Entry 3IVU (X-ray diffraction, 2.72 A resolution); this record covers chains A and B.

== Chain A (and B) ==
Molecule: Homocitrate synthase, mitochondrial
Source organism: Schizosaccharomyces pombe
Notes: EC 2.3.3.14; chain B of this document is another copy of the same molecule, construct and numbering; everything in this record applies to it too
UniProtKB: Q9Y823 (HOSM_SCHPO); residues 1-418 here = UniProt positions 1-418
Chain sequence (423 residues; numbered -4 to 418; the number before each row is that of its first residue; numbers below 1 keep their minus sign (Gly-4 is residue -4)):
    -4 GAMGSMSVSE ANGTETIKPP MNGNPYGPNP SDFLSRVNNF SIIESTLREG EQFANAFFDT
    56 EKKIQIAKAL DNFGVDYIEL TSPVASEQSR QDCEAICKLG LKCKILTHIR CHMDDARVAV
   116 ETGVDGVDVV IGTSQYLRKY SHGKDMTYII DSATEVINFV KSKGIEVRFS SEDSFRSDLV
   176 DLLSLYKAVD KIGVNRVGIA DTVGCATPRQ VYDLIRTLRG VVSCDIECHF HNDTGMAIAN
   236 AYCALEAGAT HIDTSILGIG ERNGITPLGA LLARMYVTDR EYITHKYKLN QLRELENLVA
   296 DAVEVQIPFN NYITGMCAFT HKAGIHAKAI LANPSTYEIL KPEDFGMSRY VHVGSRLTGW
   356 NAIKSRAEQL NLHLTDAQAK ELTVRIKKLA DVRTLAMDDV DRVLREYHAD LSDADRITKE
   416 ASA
Not modelled in the structure: -4 to 3, 16-19, 138-139, 321-329, 405-418 (chain B: -4 to 4, 16-19, 138-139, 323-329, 405-418)
Differences from the reference sequence: expression tag (-4 to 0)
Swiss-Prot annotation at these positions:
  - active site: His321 (Proton acceptor)
  - binding site (2-oxoglutarate): Arg43, Glu44, His103, Arg163, Ser165, Thr197, His224, His226
  - binding site (L-lysine): Glu44, Asp123, Thr197
  - binding site (Zn(2+)): Glu44, His224, His226
  - mutagenesis: Arg43 (R43A/K/Q: Abolishes the catalytic activity), Gln47 (Q47A: Abolishes the catalytic activity), Glu74 (E74A: Abolishes the catalytic activity; E74Q: Results in a moderate decrease in the turnover number and a slight increase in the Km value for each substrate), His103 (H103A: Substantially impairs catalytic efficiency), Asp123 (D123N: Does not affect the catalytic activity but impairs L-lysine inhibition), Arg163 (R163A/Q: Abolishes the catalytic activity; R163K: Severely diminishes affinity for 2-oxoglutarate and substantially impairs catalytic efficiency), Ser165 (S165A: Results in a moderate decrease in catalytic efficiency), Glu167 (E167A/Q: Abolishes the catalytic activity), Thr197 (T197A: Exhibits a 25-fold decrease in catalytic efficiency; T197S: Results in a modest decrease in catalytic efficiency; T197V: Abolishes the catalytic activity), Glu222 (E222Q: Does not affect the catalytic activity but impairs L-lysine inhibition), Arg288 (R288K: Does not affect the catalytic activity but impairs L-lysine inhibition), Tyr332 (Y332A: Abolishes the catalytic activity; Y332F: Results in a decrease in catalytic efficiency), 1 further mutagenesis entry in UniProt
Ion coordination: Co2+: Glu44, His224, His226 (together with 2-oxoglutaric acid); Na+ near Arg214 (its only coordinating residue here)
Residues lining bound ligands: 2-oxoglutaric acid (AKG): Arg43, Glu44, His103, Arg163, Ser165, Glu167, Ala195, Thr197, His224, His226
From the paper describing this entry:
  - Co2+ coordination: Glu44, His224, His226
  - conformationally variable residues (order/disorder transition, side-chain flip): Glu167, Ile320 to Glu333
  - mutagenesis - Q47A, E74Q, H103A, R163K, S165A (7-fold), T197A (25-fold), T197S, H321A (200-fold), Y332F: decreased catalytic activity
  - binding site for 2-oxoglutaric acid: Arg43, Arg163, Thr197
  - mutagenesis - R43A, R43K, R43Q, E74A, R163A, R163Q, E167A, E167Q, T197V, Y332A: abolished catalytic activity
  - mutagenesis - R163K (150-fold): decreased binding to 2-oxoglutaric acid
  - mutagenesis - S165A, T197S: decreased growth in response to lysine deficient media
  - catalytic residues: Arg43, Gln47, Glu167 (proposed by the authors, not directly observed)
  - mutagenesis - R43A, R43K, R43Q, Q47A, E74A, E167A, E167Q, Y332A, Y332F: abolished growth in response to lysine-deficient media

== Chain A / chain B interface ==
Contacting residue pairs - 185 pairs, chain A then chain B:
  Ser4(A) with Tyr143(B); Asp146(B), hydrogen bond (backbone-side chain)
  Glu5(A) with Tyr143(B); Asp146(B)
  Asn7(A) with Thr149(B); Ile187(B)
  Gly8(A) with Thr142(B)
  Thr9(A) with Met141(B); Thr142(B), hydrogen bond (backbone-backbone); Ser179(B); Lys182(B); Ala183(B)
  Glu10(A) with Asp140(B); Met141(B)
  Thr11(A) with Arg133(B); Asp140(B), hydrogen bond (backbone-backbone); Met141(B); Thr142(B); Val175(B); Ser179(B)
  Ile12(A) with Val175(B); Leu178(B); Ser179(B), hydrogen bond (backbone-side chain); Lys182(B); Val216(B), hydrophobic
  Glu46(A) with Lys317(B), hydrogen bond (backbone-side chain); His321(B), salt bridge
  Gln47(A) with Lys317(B); His321(B)
  Phe48(A) with Phe304(B), hydrophobic; Cys312(B), hydrophobic; Lys317(B), hydrogen bond (backbone-side chain); Met392(B), hydrophobic
  Ala49(A) with Thr315(B); Lys317(B); Val348(B)
  Asn50(A) with Arg351(B), hydrogen bond
  Ala51(A) with Lys317(B), hydrogen bond (backbone-side chain)
  Phe52(A) with Gly349(B); Ser350(B); Arg351(B)
  Ser81(A) with Ile320(B)
  Asp140(A) with Glu10(B); Thr11(B), hydrogen bond (backbone-backbone)
  Met141(A) with Thr9(B); Glu10(B); Thr11(B)
  Thr142(A) with Gly8(B); Thr9(B), hydrogen bond (backbone-backbone); Thr11(B), hydrogen bond
  Tyr143(A) with Asn7(B); Gly8(B)
  Ile144(A) with Asn7(B), hydrogen bond (backbone-backbone)
  Thr149(A) with Asn7(B)
  Glu167(A) with Tyr332(B), hydrogen bond
  Asp168(A) with Tyr332(B)
  Arg171(A) with Thr331(B), hydrogen bond (side chain-backbone); Tyr332(B)
  Val175(A) with Thr11(B); Ile12(B)
  Leu178(A) with Ile12(B)
  Ser179(A) with Thr9(B); Thr11(B); Ile12(B), hydrogen bond (side chain-backbone)
  Lys182(A) with Thr9(B); Ile12(B)
  Ala183(A) with Thr9(B)
  Ile187(A) with Asn7(B)
  Thr197(A) with Tyr332(B)
  Val198(A) with Tyr332(B), hydrophobic; Ile334(B)
  Cys200(A) with Arg269(B), hydrogen bond (backbone-side chain)
  Ala201(A) with Arg269(B)
  Thr202(A) with Tyr237(B); Arg269(B)
  Pro203(A) with Pro203(B), hydrophobic; Ala234(B), hydrophobic
  Arg204(A) with Arg204(B); Tyr207(B), hydrogen bond; Glu241(B), salt bridge
  Tyr207(A) with Arg204(B), hydrogen bond
  Asn227(A) with Tyr307(B), hydrogen bond
  Asp228(A) with Tyr307(B); Leu335(B)
  Thr229(A) with Ile233(B); Arg269(B), hydrogen bond; Val272(B)
  Gly230(A) with Ile233(B); Tyr307(B)
  Met231(A) with Ile233(B), hydrophobic; Ala234(B); Arg269(B)
  Ile233(A) with Thr229(B); Gly230(B); Met231(B), hydrophobic
  Ala234(A) with Pro203(B), hydrophobic; Met231(B); Ala234(B), hydrophobic
  Tyr237(A) with Thr202(B)
  Glu241(A) with Arg204(B), salt bridge
  Leu252(A) with Asn305(B)
  Glu256(A) with His316(B), salt bridge; Lys317(B), hydrogen bond (side chain-backbone)
  Arg257(A) with Cys312(B), hydrogen bond (backbone-side chain); Ala313(B); Thr315(B), hydrogen bond (backbone-backbone); Tyr332(B); Tyr345(B)
  Asn258(A) with Asn305(B); Tyr307(B); Cys312(B)
  Arg269(A) with Cys200(B), hydrogen bond (side chain-backbone); Ala201(B); Thr202(B); Thr229(B), hydrogen bond; Met231(B)
  Val272(A) with Thr229(B)
  Ala297(A) with Arg351(B), hydrogen bond (backbone-side chain)
  Val298(A) with Arg351(B)
  Glu299(A) with Arg351(B), salt bridge; Thr389(B); Leu390(B); Ala391(B); Met392(B), hydrogen bond (backbone-backbone)
  Val300(A) with Phe304(B), hydrophobic
  Gln301(A) with Phe304(B); Arg388(B); Ala391(B); Asp393(B), hydrogen bond (backbone-side chain)
  Pro303(A) with Pro303(B), hydrophobic; Phe304(B); Asn305(B)
  Phe304(A) with Phe48(B), hydrophobic; Val300(B), hydrophobic; Gln301(B); Pro303(B)
  Asn305(A) with Leu252(B); Asn258(B); Pro303(B)
  Tyr307(A) with Asn227(B), hydrogen bond; Asp228(B); Gly230(B); Asn258(B)
  Cys312(A) with Phe48(B), hydrophobic; Arg257(B), hydrogen bond (side chain-backbone); Asn258(B)
  Ala313(A) with Arg257(B)
  Thr315(A) with Arg257(B), hydrogen bond (backbone-backbone)
  His316(A) with Glu256(B), salt bridge
  Lys317(A) with Glu46(B), hydrogen bond (side chain-backbone); Gln47(B); Phe48(B), hydrogen bond (side chain-backbone); Ala51(B), hydrogen bond (side chain-backbone); Glu256(B), hydrogen bond (backbone-side chain)
  Thr331(A) with Arg171(B), hydrogen bond (backbone-side chain)
  Tyr332(A) with Glu167(B), hydrogen bond; Asp168(B); Arg171(B); Thr197(B); Val198(B), hydrophobic
  Ile334(A) with Arg171(B); Val198(B)
  Val348(A) with Ala49(B)
  Gly349(A) with Phe52(B)
  Ser350(A) with Phe52(B)
  Arg351(A) with Asn50(B), hydrogen bond (side chain-backbone); Phe52(B); Ala297(B), hydrogen bond (side chain-backbone); Val298(B); Glu299(B), salt bridge
  Lys383(A) with Val387(B)
  Val387(A) with Lys383(B); Leu384(B), hydrophobic
  Arg388(A) with Arg397(B)
  Thr389(A) with Glu299(B)
  Leu390(A) with Glu299(B)
  Ala391(A) with Glu299(B); Arg397(B)
  Met392(A) with Phe48(B), hydrophobic; Asn50(B); Glu299(B), hydrogen bond (backbone-backbone)
  Asp393(A) with Val300(B); Gln301(B), hydrogen bond (side chain-backbone)
  Arg397(A) with Arg388(B); Thr389(B), hydrogen bond (side chain-backbone)
Also at the interface, not in a pair above, chain A (100 interface residues in all): Lys13, Pro14, Thr76, Ala80, Arg133, Asp146, Gly199, Val216, Cys238, Ile254, Ala268, Ile320, Glu333, Leu335, Tyr345, Leu384
Also at the interface, not in a pair above, chain B (99 interface residues in all): Glu5, Ala6, Lys13, Pro14, Ala80, Ser81, Gly199, Cys238, Ile254, Ala268, Glu333
The authors on this interface:
  - specific contacts: Glu167(A)-Tyr332(B) (hydrogen bond)

== Overview ==
Chain A and chain B form an interface of 100 and 99 residues respectively, with 42 hydrogen bonds and 7 salt
bridges. Among the polar pairs are Glu46(A)-His321(B), Arg204(A)-Glu241(B) and Glu256(A)-His316(B). The
authors report a hydrogen bond between Glu167(A) and Tyr332(B). The paper reports catalytic residues Arg43(A),
Gln47(A) and Glu167(A); R43A, R43K and R43Q of chain A, among others, abolish catalytic activity; 19
substitutions were tested in all.
Chain A and chain B are both Homocitrate synthase, mitochondrial (Schizosaccharomyces pombe); the structure,
Homocitrate Synthase Lys4 bound to 2-OG, was determined by X-ray diffraction (same publication as 3IVS and
3IVT).
